Entry 5OBA (X-ray diffraction, 2.85 A resolution); this record covers chains A and J of the 24 polymer chains in the assembly.

== Chain A (and J) ==
Name: Ferritin heavy chain
From: Mus musculus
Notes: EC 1.16.3.1; engineered mutation(s): H177G; chain J of this document is another copy of the same molecule, construct and numbering; everything in this record applies to it too
UniProt: P09528 (FRIH_MOUSE); residues 0-176 here correspond to UniProt positions 1-177 (UniProt number = residue number + 1)
Sequence (197 residues; numbered 0 to 196; the number before each row is that of its first residue; numbering starts at 0):
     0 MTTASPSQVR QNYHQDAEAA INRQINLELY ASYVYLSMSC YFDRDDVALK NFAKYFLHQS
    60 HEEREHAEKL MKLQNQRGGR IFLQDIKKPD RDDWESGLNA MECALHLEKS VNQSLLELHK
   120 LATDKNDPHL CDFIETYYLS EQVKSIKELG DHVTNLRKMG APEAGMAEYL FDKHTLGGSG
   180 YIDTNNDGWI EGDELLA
Not modelled in the structure: 0-3, 177-196 (chain J: 0-5, 177-196)
Sequence notes: expression tag (177-196)
Ion coordination: Fe ion site 1: E27, E62; Fe ion site 2: E134 (shared with 1 residue of chain B; 1 residue of chain C)
Curated features (UniProtKB/Swiss-Prot):
  - binding site (Fe cation): E27, E62, H65, E107, Q141
  - modified residue: M0 (N-acetylmethionine), T1 (N-acetylthreonine)

== Chain A / chain J interface ==
Residue-residue contacts (27):
  K146(A) - D42(J)  hydrogen bond (side chain-backbone)
  K146(A) - R43(J)
  K146(A) - D44(J)
  G149(A) - D44(J)
  D150(A) - R43(J)
  D150(A) - D44(J)
  D150(A) - A47(J)
  T153(A) - D44(J)  hydrogen bond (side chain-backbone)
  T153(A) - D45(J)
  T153(A) - V46(J)
  N154(A) - A47(J)  hydrogen bond (side chain-backbone)
  N154(A) - L48(J)
  N154(A) - Y168(J)
  K157(A) - V46(J)
  K157(A) - G164(J)
  M158(A) - G164(J)
  M158(A) - M165(J)
  M158(A) - Y168(J)  hydrophobic
  A166(A) - M165(J)  hydrophobic
  L169(A) - M165(J)  hydrophobic
  L169(A) - Y168(J)
  F170(A) - Y168(J)
  H173(A) - Y168(J)
  H173(A) - L169(J)
  H173(A) - H173(J)
  T174(A) - Y168(J)  hydrogen bond
  T174(A) - K172(J)
Interface residues without a listed pair, chain A (13 interface residues in all): M165

== Summary ==
Chain A and chain J each contribute 13 residues to their interface, with 4 hydrogen bonds. Polar pairs include
K146(A)-D42(J), T153(A)-D44(J) and N154(A)-A47(J). E27(A) and E62(A) coordinate Fe ion site 1. From UniProt: 5
Fe cation-binding residues on chain A.
Chain A and chain J are both Ferritin heavy chain (Mus musculus); the structure, Structure of a modified mouse
H-chain ferritin with a lanthanide binding motif, was determined by X-ray diffraction, deposited together with
5OBB.
